9AU0 - chains B and C of the 5 polymer chains in the assembly; structure by electron microscopy, 2.45 A resolution.

[Chain B]
Molecule: Guanine nucleotide-binding protein G(I)/G(S)/G(T) subunit beta-1
Organism: Homo sapiens
Reference sequence: P62873 (GBB1_HUMAN); residue numbers follow UniProt; this construct covers 2-340
Chain sequence (345 residues; row label = number of the first residue in the row; numbers below 1 keep their minus sign (Gly-4 is residue -4)):
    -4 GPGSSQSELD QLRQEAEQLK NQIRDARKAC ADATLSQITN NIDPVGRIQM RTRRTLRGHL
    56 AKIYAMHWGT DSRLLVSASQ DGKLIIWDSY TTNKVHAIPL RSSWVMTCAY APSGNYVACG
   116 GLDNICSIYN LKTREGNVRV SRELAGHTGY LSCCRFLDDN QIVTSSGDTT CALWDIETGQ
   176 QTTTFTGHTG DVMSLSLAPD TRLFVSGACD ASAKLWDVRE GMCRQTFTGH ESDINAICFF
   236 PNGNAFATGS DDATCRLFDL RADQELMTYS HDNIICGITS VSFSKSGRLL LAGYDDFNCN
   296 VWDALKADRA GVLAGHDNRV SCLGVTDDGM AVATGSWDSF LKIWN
Unresolved in the structure: -4 to 1
Construct notes: expression tag (-4 to 1)
UniProt features mapped onto this chain:
  - modified residue: Ser2 (N-acetylserine), His266 (Phosphohistidine)
  - natural variant: Leu30 (L30F: In MRD42; uncertain significance), Arg52 (R52G: In MRD42), Gly64 (G64V: In MRD42), Asp76 (D76E: In MRD42; D76G: In MRD42), Gly77 (G77S: In MRD42), Lys78 (K78R: In MRD42), Ile80 (I80N: In MRD42; I80T: In MRD42), His91 (H91R: In MRD42; uncertain significance), Ala92 (A92T: In MRD42), Pro94 (P94S: In MRD42), Leu95 (L95P: In MRD42), Arg96 (R96L: In MRD42), 5 further natural variant entries in UniProt

[Chain C]
Molecule: Guanine nucleotide-binding protein G(I)/G(S)/G(O) subunit gamma-2
Organism: Homo sapiens
Reference sequence: P59768 (GBG2_HUMAN); residue numbers follow UniProt; this construct covers 1-71
Chain sequence (71 residues; row label = number of the first residue in the row):
     1 MASNNTASIA QARKLVEQLK MEANIDRIKV SKAAADLMAY CEAHAKEDPL LTPVPASENP
    61 FREKKFFCAI L
Unresolved in the structure: 1-4, 64-71
UniProt features mapped onto this chain:
  - modified residue: Ala2 (N-acetylalanine), Cys68 (Cysteine methyl ester)
  - lipidation: Cys68 (S-geranylgeranyl cysteine)

[Interface between chain B and chain C]
Pairs across the interface (81):
  Leu4(B) - Ser8(C)
  Leu4(B) - Ile9(C)  hydrophobic
  Leu7(B) - Ile9(C)
  Leu7(B) - Ala12(C)  hydrophobic
  Leu7(B) - Arg13(C)
  Leu7(B) - Val16(C)
  Glu10(B) - Val16(C)
  Glu10(B) - Lys20(C)
  Ala11(B) - Leu19(C)
  Leu14(B) - Val16(C)
  Leu14(B) - Leu19(C)  hydrophobic
  Leu14(B) - Lys20(C)
  Lys15(B) - Leu19(C)
  Ile18(B) - Leu19(C)  hydrophobic
  Ile18(B) - Ala23(C)  hydrophobic
  Ile18(B) - Arg27(C)
  Ala21(B) - Arg27(C)
  Cys25(B) - Ile28(C)
  Cys25(B) - Lys29(C)
  Cys25(B) - Val30(C)  hydrogen bond (backbone-backbone)
  Ala26(B) - Val30(C)  hydrophobic
  Asp27(B) - Lys29(C)
  Asp27(B) - Val30(C)
  Asp27(B) - Ser31(C)  hydrogen bond
  Ala28(B) - Val30(C)
  Ala28(B) - Ser31(C)
  Leu30(B) - Ala34(C)  hydrophobic
  Ile33(B) - Ala34(C)  hydrophobic
  Ile33(B) - Met38(C)  hydrophobic
  Ile37(B) - Met38(C)  hydrophobic
  Ile43(B) - Leu50(C)
  Met45(B) - Leu50(C)  hydrophobic
  Arg48(B) - Phe61(C)
  Arg48(B) - Arg62(C)
  Arg49(B) - Pro60(C)
  Arg49(B) - Phe61(C)  hydrogen bond (side chain-backbone)
  Arg49(B) - Glu63(C)  salt bridge
  Ser84(B) - Phe61(C)
  Tyr85(B) - Pro60(C)
  Tyr85(B) - Phe61(C)  hydrophobic
  Met217(B) - Met21(C)  hydrophobic
  Cys218(B) - Gln18(C)  hydrogen bond (backbone-side chain)
  Cys218(B) - Met21(C)
  Cys218(B) - Glu22(C)
  Arg219(B) - Glu22(C)
  Thr221(B) - Glu22(C)  hydrogen bond
  Phe235(B) - Leu37(C)  hydrophobic
  Phe235(B) - Tyr40(C)  hydrophobic
  Phe235(B) - Cys41(C)  hydrophobic
  Pro236(B) - Tyr40(C)
  Asn237(B) - Tyr40(C)
  Asp254(B) - Ala33(C)
  Arg256(B) - Arg27(C)
  Arg256(B) - Ile28(C)  hydrogen bond (backbone-backbone)
  Arg256(B) - Asp36(C)  salt bridge
  Ala257(B) - Ile28(C)
  Asp258(B) - Ile25(C)
  Asp258(B) - Arg27(C)  salt bridge
  Gln259(B) - Val30(C)
  Leu261(B) - Val30(C)  hydrophobic
  Ser279(B) - Asp48(C)  hydrogen bond
  Lys280(B) - Glu47(C)
  Lys280(B) - Asp48(C)
  Ser281(B) - Tyr40(C)
  Ser281(B) - Cys41(C)
  Ser281(B) - His44(C)
  Ser281(B) - Asp48(C)  hydrogen bond
  Gly282(B) - Cys41(C)
  Arg283(B) - Cys41(C)
  Arg283(B) - Leu51(C)
  Asp323(B) - Pro49(C)
  Gly324(B) - Pro49(C)
  Gly324(B) - Leu50(C)
  Met325(B) - Leu50(C)
  Met325(B) - Val54(C)  hydrophobic
  Met325(B) - Glu58(C)
  Ala326(B) - Phe61(C)  hydrophobic
  Val327(B) - Leu50(C)  hydrophobic
  Ile338(B) - Phe61(C)  hydrophobic
  Asn340(B) - Asn59(C)  hydrogen bond
  Asn340(B) - Phe61(C)
Also at the interface, not in a pair above, chain B (59 interface residues in all): Gln17, Arg22, Ala24, Thr29, Thr34, Val40, Trp63, Gln220, Ala240, Leu252, Leu284, Leu300, Val320
Also at the interface, not in a pair above, chain C (42 interface residues in all): Leu15, Asn24, Asp26, Ala35, Ala45

[Overview]
59 residues of chain B face 42 of chain C across their interface, with 9 hydrogen bonds and 3 salt bridges.
Polar pairs include Arg49(B)-Glu63(C), Arg256(B)-Asp36(C) and Asp258(B)-Arg27(C).
Chain B is Guanine nucleotide-binding protein G(I)/G(S)/G(T) subunit beta-1 and chain C is Guanine
nucleotide-binding protein G(I)/G(S)/G(O) subunit gamma-2, both from Homo sapiens; the structure, Cryo-EM
structure of the BW245C-bound prostaglandin D2 receptor (DP1)-Gs complex, was determined by electron
microscopy.
